Entry 6DVY (electron microscopy, 4.00 A resolution); this record covers chains A and B of the 4 polymer chains in the assembly.

== Chain A (and B) ==
Protein: Transient receptor potential cation channel subfamily V member 3
Source organism: Mus musculus
Notes: chain B of this document is another copy of the same molecule, construct and numbering; everything in this record applies to it too
Reference sequence: Q8K424 (TRPV3_MOUSE); residue numbers follow UniProt; this construct covers 3-791
Amino-acid sequence (791 residues; each row starts with the number of its first residue):
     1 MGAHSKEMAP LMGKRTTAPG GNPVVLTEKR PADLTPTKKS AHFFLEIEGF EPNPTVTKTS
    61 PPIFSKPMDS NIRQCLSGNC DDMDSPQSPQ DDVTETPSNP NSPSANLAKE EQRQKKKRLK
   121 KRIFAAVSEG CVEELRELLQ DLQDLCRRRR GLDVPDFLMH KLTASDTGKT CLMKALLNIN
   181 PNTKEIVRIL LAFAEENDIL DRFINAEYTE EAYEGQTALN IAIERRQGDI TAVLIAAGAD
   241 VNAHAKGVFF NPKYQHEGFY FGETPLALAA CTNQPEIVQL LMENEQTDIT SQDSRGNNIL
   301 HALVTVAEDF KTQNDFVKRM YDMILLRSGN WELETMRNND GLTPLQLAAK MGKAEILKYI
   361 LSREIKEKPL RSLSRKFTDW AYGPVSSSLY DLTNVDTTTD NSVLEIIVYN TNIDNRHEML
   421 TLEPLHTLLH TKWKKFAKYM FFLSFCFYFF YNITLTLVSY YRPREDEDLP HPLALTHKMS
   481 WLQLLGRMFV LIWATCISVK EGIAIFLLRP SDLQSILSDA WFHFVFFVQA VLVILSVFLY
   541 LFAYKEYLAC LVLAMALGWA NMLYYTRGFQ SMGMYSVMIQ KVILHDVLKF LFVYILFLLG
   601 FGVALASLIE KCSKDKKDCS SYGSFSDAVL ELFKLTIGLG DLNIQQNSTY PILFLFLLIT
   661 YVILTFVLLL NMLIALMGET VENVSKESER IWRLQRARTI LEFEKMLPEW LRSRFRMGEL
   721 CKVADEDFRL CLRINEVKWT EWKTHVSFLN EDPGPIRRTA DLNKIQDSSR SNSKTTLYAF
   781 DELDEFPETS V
Unresolved in the structure: 1-114, 756-791
Differences from the reference sequence: initiating methionine (1); expression tag (2)
Ligand contacts:
  - 2-aminoethyl diphenylborinate (FZ4), molecule 1: Leu420, Thr421, His426, Leu429, His430, Trp692, Arg693, Arg696, Ile700
  - 2-aminoethyl diphenylborinate (FZ4), molecule 2: Met440, Leu443, Ser444, Phe447, Trp493, Cys496, Lys500, Glu501, Phe526, Tyr564, Tyr565, Glu702, Phe703, Met706
Curated features (UniProtKB/Swiss-Prot):
  - binding site (Na(+)): Gly638
From the paper describing this entry:
  - mutagenesis - H426A: abolished signaling in response to 2-aminoethyl diphenylborinate
  - mutagenesis - H426A: unchanged signaling in response to camphor
  - mutagenesis - Q483A, R487A, Y540A: decreased signaling in response to 2-aminoethyl diphenylborinate
  - mutagenesis - Q483A, R487A, Y540A: decreased binding to 2-aminoethyl diphenylborinate

== Chain A / chain B interface ==
Contacting residue pairs (101; chain A residue first):
  Lys169(A) - Glu751(B)  salt bridge
  Leu177(A) - Asn750(B)  hydrogen bond (backbone-side chain)
  Asn178(A) - Asn750(B)
  Ile179(A) - Val746(B)
  Tyr213(A) - Glu751(B)
  Tyr213(A) - Asp752(B)  hydrogen bond (side chain-backbone)
  Gln216(A) - Tyr382(B)  hydrogen bond
  Glu224(A) - Tyr382(B)
  Glu224(A) - Gly383(B)  hydrogen bond (side chain-backbone)
  Arg225(A) - Ala381(B)
  Arg225(A) - Thr744(B)
  Arg225(A) - Asn750(B)  hydrogen bond
  Arg226(A) - Trp742(B)
  Gln227(A) - Thr744(B)
  Phe249(A) - Asp752(B)
  Gln255(A) - Glu736(B)
  His256(A) - Glu736(B)
  Glu257(A) - Trp380(B)
  Glu257(A) - Glu736(B)
  Glu257(A) - Pro753(B)
  Phe259(A) - Tyr382(B)  hydrophobic
  Phe259(A) - Pro384(B)
  Phe259(A) - Val385(B)  hydrophobic
  Asn273(A) - Trp742(B)
  Glu308(A) - Trp739(B)
  Gln313(A) - Thr740(B)
  Phe316(A) - Trp742(B)  hydrophobic
  Lys589(A) - Ser571(B)  hydrogen bond
  Lys589(A) - Met572(B)
  Lys589(A) - Tyr575(B)
  Phe590(A) - Tyr575(B)
  Phe592(A) - Met572(B)  hydrophobic
  Val593(A) - Met572(B)  hydrophobic
  Val593(A) - Tyr575(B)  hydrophobic
  Val593(A) - Ile579(B)  hydrophobic
  Leu596(A) - Trp559(B)
  Leu596(A) - Met562(B)  hydrophobic
  Leu596(A) - Leu563(B)  hydrophobic
  Phe597(A) - Leu563(B)  hydrophobic
  Leu599(A) - Trp559(B)  hydrophobic
  Gly600(A) - Ala556(B)
  Gly600(A) - Trp559(B)
  Val603(A) - Tyr460(B)
  Val603(A) - Val552(B)
  Val603(A) - Met555(B)  hydrophobic
  Ala604(A) - Val552(B)  hydrophobic
  Ala606(A) - Tyr460(B)  hydrogen bond (backbone-side chain)
  Ser607(A) - Tyr460(B)  hydrogen bond (backbone-side chain)
  Ser607(A) - Leu548(B)
  Ser607(A) - Val552(B)
  Glu610(A) - Arg462(B)
  Lys611(A) - Arg462(B)
  Lys611(A) - Leu469(B)
  Lys611(A) - Leu548(B)
  Phe625(A) - Tyr460(B)  hydrophobic
  Leu635(A) - Ile637(B)  hydrophobic
  Leu635(A) - Leu639(B)  hydrophobic
  Gly640(A) - Leu639(B)
  Asp641(A) - Leu639(B)
  Leu642(A) - Lys634(B)
  Leu642(A) - Leu639(B)  hydrophobic
  Leu642(A) - Asp641(B)
  Ile652(A) - Tyr622(B)
  Leu655(A) - Leu630(B)  hydrophobic
  Leu655(A) - Lys634(B)
  Phe656(A) - Leu630(B)  hydrophobic
  Phe656(A) - Phe633(B)  hydrophobic
  Leu658(A) - Ile637(B)  hydrophobic
  Ile659(A) - Phe633(B)  hydrophobic
  Ile659(A) - Ile637(B)  hydrophobic
  Val662(A) - Ile637(B)  hydrophobic
  Leu664(A) - Ile583(B)  hydrophobic
  Phe666(A) - Leu669(B)  hydrophobic
  Val667(A) - Val582(B)  hydrophobic
  Val667(A) - Ile583(B)  hydrophobic
  Val667(A) - Val587(B)  hydrophobic
  Leu668(A) - Tyr575(B)  hydrogen bond (backbone-side chain)
  Leu668(A) - Ile579(B)  hydrophobic
  Leu670(A) - Leu673(B)  hydrophobic
  Leu670(A) - Leu676(B)  hydrophobic
  Asn671(A) - Tyr575(B)
  Asn671(A) - Met578(B)  hydrogen bond (side chain-backbone)
  Asn671(A) - Ile579(B)
  Asn671(A) - Val582(B)
  Asn671(A) - Leu676(B)
  Met672(A) - Tyr575(B)
  Leu673(A) - Leu673(B)  hydrophobic
  Ile674(A) - Met578(B)  hydrophobic
  Ile674(A) - Leu676(B)  hydrophobic
  Ile674(A) - Met677(B)  hydrophobic
  Ile674(A) - Thr680(B)
  Ile674(A) - Val684(B)  hydrophobic
  Ala675(A) - Tyr575(B)  hydrophobic
  Met677(A) - Met677(B)  hydrophobic
  Met677(A) - Thr680(B)
  Gly678(A) - Thr680(B)
  Gly678(A) - Val681(B)
  Gly678(A) - Ser685(B)
  Glu679(A) - Val681(B)  hydrogen bond (backbone-backbone)
  Glu679(A) - Glu682(B)
  Val681(A) - Val681(B)  hydrophobic
Also at the interface, not in a pair above, chain A (66 interface residues in all): Ile221, Phe261, Leu268, Thr272, Val306, Ser624, Gly638, Ile663
Also at the interface, not in a pair above, chain B (59 interface residues in all): Thr456, Thr566, Leu591, Thr636, Gly638, Met672, Lys738, Lys743, His745

== Summary ==
66 residues of chain A face 59 of chain B across their interface, with 11 hydrogen bonds and 1 salt bridge.
Polar contacts include Lys169(A)-Glu751(B), Leu177(A)-Asn750(B) and Tyr213(A)-Asp752(B). From the paper:
Q483A, R487A and Y540A of chain A reduce signaling in response to 2-aminoethyl diphenylborinate; Q483A, R487A
and Y540A of chain A reduce binding to 2-aminoethyl diphenylborinate.
Both chains are Transient receptor potential cation channel subfamily V member 3 (Mus musculus). Entry 6DVY
(Cryo-EM structure of mouse TRPV3 in complex with 2-Aminoethoxydiphenyl borate (2-APB)) was determined by
electron microscopy together with 6DVW and 6DVZ from the same study.
